Entry 8B7A (X-ray diffraction, 2.25 A resolution); this record covers chains B and E of the 6 polymer chains in the assembly.

[Chain B]
Name: Tubulin beta-2B chain
Source organism: Bos taurus
Reference sequence: Q6B856 (TBB2B_BOVIN); the author numbering skips numbers that UniProt does not, so the offset changes along the chain: 1-42 = UniProt 1-42; 45-360 = UniProt 43-358; 369-455 = UniProt 359-445
Chain sequence (445 residues; each row starts with the number of its first residue; note: 10 numbers in that range are skipped by the numbering (no residue carries them; nothing is unmodelled there)):
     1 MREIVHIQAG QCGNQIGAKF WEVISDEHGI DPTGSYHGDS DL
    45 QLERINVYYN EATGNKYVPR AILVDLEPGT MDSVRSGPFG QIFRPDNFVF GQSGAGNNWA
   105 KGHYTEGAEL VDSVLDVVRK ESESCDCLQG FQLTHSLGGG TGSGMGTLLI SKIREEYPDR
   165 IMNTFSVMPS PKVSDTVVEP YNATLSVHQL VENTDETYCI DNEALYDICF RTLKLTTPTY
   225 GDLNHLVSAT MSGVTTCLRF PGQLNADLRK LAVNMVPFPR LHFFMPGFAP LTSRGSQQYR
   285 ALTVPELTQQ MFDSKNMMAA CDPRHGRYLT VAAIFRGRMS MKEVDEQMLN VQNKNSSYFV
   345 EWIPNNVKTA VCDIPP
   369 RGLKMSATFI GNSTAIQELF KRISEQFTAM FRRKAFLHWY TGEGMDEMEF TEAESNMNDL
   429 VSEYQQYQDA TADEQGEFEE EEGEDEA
Not modelled in the structure: 278-281, 439-455
Bound ions: Mg2+: Gln11 (together with GDP); Ca2+ near Glu113 (its only coordinating residue here)
Residues lining bound ligands: GDP (guanosine-5'-diphosphate): Gly10, Gln11, Cys12, Gln15, Ile16, Asp69, Ala99, Asn101, Ser140, Gly142, Gly143, Gly144, Thr145, Gly146, Ser147, Val171, Pro173, Val177, Asp179, Glu183, Asn206, Leu209, Tyr224, Leu227, Asn228
UniProt features mapped onto this chain:
  - motif: Met1 to Ile4 (MREI motif)
  - binding site (GTP): Gln11, Glu71, Ser140, Gly144, Thr145, Gly146, Asn206, Asn228
  - binding site (Mg(2+)): Glu71
  - modified residue: Ser40 (Phosphoserine), Thr57 (Phosphothreonine), Lys60 (N6-acetyllysine), Ser174 (Phosphoserine), Thr287 (Phosphothreonine), Thr292 (Phosphothreonine), Arg320 (Omega-N-methylarginine), Glu448 (5-glutamyl polyglutamate)
  - cross-link (Glycyl lysine isopeptide (Lys-Gly)): Lys60 (interchain with G-Cter in ubiquitin), Lys326 (interchain with G-Cter in ubiquitin)
Reported in the primary citation:
  - binding site for the ligand Q0F: Gly100, Asn101, Asn102, Lys105, Val181

[Chain E]
Name: Stathmin-4
Source organism: Rattus norvegicus
Reference sequence: P63043 (STMN4_RAT); residues 5-145 here correspond to UniProt positions 49-189 (UniProt number = residue number + 44)
Chain sequence (143 residues; row label = number of the first residue in the row):
     3 MADMEVIELN KCTSGQSFEV ILKPPSFDGV PEFNASLPRR RDPSLEEIQK KLEAAEERRK
    63 YQEAELLKHL AEKREHEREV IQKAIEENNN FIKMAKEKLA QKMESNKENR EAHLAAMLER
   123 LQEKDKHAEE VRKNKELKEE ASR
Not modelled in the structure: 3-5, 29-43, 142-145
Construct notes: initiating methionine (3); expression tag (4)
Bound ions: Ca2+ near Asp44 (its only coordinating residue here)
UniProt features mapped onto this chain:
  - modified residue: Ser46 (Phosphoserine)

[Chain B / chain E interface]
Residue-residue contacts - 26 pairs, chain B then chain E:
  His107(B) with Lys75(E)
  Tyr108(B) with His78(E), hydrogen bond; Glu79(E); Val82(E), hydrophobic; Ile83(E)
  Leu152(B) with Glu79(E)
  Ser155(B) with Leu72(E); Lys75(E); Arg76(E), hydrogen bond
  Lys156(B) with Arg76(E); Glu79(E), salt bridge
  Arg158(B) with Leu68(E)
  Glu159(B) with Leu69(E); Leu72(E); Arg76(E), salt bridge
  Pro162(B) with Glu65(E)
  Gln193(B) with Lys75(E), hydrogen bond
  Glu196(B) with His71(E), salt bridge
  Thr409(B) with Glu89(E)
  Glu411(B) with Val82(E); Ala86(E)
  Gly412(B) with Val82(E); Lys85(E); Ala86(E)
  Asp414(B) with Lys85(E), salt bridge
  Glu417(B) with His78(E), salt bridge
Interface residues without a listed pair, chain B (19 interface residues in all): Thr109, Asn197, Gly410, Met413
Interface residues without a listed pair, chain E (15 interface residues in all): Ala73

[In short]
The interface between chain B and chain E involves 19 residues on one side and 15 on the other, with 3
hydrogen bonds and 5 salt bridges. Polar pairs include Lys156(B)-Glu79(E), Glu159(B)-Arg76(E) and
Glu196(B)-His71(E). Bound to chain B: GDP. From the paper: a binding site for the ligand Q0F at Gly100(B),
Asn101(B) and Asn102(B) among others.
Chain B is Tubulin beta-2B chain (Bos taurus) and chain E is Stathmin-4 (Rattus norvegicus); the structure,
Tubulin - maytansinoid - 4 complex, was determined by X-ray diffraction (same publication as 8B7B and 8B7C).
